3QAW - chain A; structure by X-ray diffraction, 2.20 A resolution.

== Chain A ==
Name: Rho-class glutathione S-transferase
From: Laternula elliptica
Notes: EC 2.5.1.18
UniProtKB: B9VX79 (B9VX79_9BIVA); numbering as in UniProt (aligned over 1-223)
Chain sequence (243 residues; numbered -19 to 223; the number before each row is that of its first residue; numbers below 1 keep their minus sign (Met-19 is residue -19)):
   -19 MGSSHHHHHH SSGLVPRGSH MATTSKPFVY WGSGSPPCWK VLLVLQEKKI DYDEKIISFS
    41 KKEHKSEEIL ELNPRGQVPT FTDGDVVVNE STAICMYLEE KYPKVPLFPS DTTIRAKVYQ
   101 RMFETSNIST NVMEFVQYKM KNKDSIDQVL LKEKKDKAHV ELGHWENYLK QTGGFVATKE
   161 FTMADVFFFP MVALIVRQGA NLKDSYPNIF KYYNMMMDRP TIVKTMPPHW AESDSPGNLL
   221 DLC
Disordered / not traced: -19 to 4
Construct notes: expression tag (-19 to 0)
Small-molecule neighbours: glutathione (GSH): Ser15, Pro17, Phe39, His44, Lys45, Arg55, Gly56, Gln57, Val58, Pro59, Asn69, Glu70, Ser71
Reported in the primary citation:
  - binding site for glutathione: Lys45, Val58, Pro59, Glu70, Ser71

== In short ==
Chain A binds glutathione. The paper reports a binding site for glutathione at Lys45, Val58 and Pro59 among
others.
Chain A is Rho-class glutathione S-transferase (Laternula elliptica); the structure, Crystal structure of a
glutathione-S-transferase from Antarctic clam Laternula elliptica in a complex with glutathione, was
determined by X-ray diffraction, deposited together with 3QAV.
